7OVN - chain A; structure by X-ray diffraction, 2.90 A resolution.

[Chain A]
Molecule: Dual specificity mitogen-activated protein kinase kinase 7
From: Homo sapiens
Notes: EC 2.7.12.2
UniProtKB: O14733 (MP2K7_HUMAN); residues 117-424 here correspond to UniProt positions 101-408 (UniProt number = residue number - 16)
Sequence (318 residues; numbered 107 to 424; the number before each row is that of its first residue):
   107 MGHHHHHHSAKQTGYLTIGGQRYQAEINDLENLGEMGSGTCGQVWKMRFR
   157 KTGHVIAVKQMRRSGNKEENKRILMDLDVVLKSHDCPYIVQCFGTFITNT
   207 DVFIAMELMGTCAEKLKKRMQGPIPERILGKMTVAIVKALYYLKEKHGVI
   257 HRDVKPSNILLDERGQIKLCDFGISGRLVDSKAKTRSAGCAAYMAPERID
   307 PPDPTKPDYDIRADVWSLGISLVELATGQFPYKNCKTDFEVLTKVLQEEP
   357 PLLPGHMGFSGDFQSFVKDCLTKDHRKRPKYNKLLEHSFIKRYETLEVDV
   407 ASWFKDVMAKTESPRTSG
Not modelled in the structure: 107-117, 147-148, 284-293, 310-315, 419-424
Covalent attachments: compound 2I8 linked to C218
Sequence notes: initiating methionine (107); expression tag (108-116)
Ligand contacts: 2I8 (3-(1H-indazol-3-yl)-N-[[1-(2-methylphenyl)-1,2,3-triazol-4-yl]methyl]-5-(propanoylamino)benzamide): M142, G143, S144, K152, A163, V196, M212, E213, L214, M215, G216, T217, K221, S263, L266, C276, D277
Curated features (UniProtKB/Swiss-Prot):
  - region: H393 to K416 (DVD domain)
  - active site: D259 (Proton acceptor)
  - binding site (ATP): M142 to V150, K165
  - modified residue: S287 (Phosphoserine), T291 (Phosphothreonine)
Reported in the primary citation:
  - binding site for 2I8: E213, M215, C218

[In short]
Compound 2I8 is covalently linked to C218. UniProt lists active-site residue D259 and 10 ATP-binding residues.
The paper reports a binding site for 2I8 at E213, M215 and C218.
Chain A is Dual specificity mitogen-activated protein kinase kinase 7 (Homo sapiens); the structure, Protein
kinase MKK7 in complex with tolyl-substituted indazole, was determined by X-ray diffraction, deposited
together with 7OVI, 7OVJ, 7OVK, 7OVL and 7OVM.
